Entry 7UXL (X-ray diffraction, 2.86 A resolution); this record covers chains E and R of the 5 polymer chains in the assembly.

Chain E:
Name: RUPA-44 Fab Kappa chain
From: Homo sapiens
Notes: antibody fragment or engineered binder
Sequence (214 residues; each row starts with the number of its first residue):
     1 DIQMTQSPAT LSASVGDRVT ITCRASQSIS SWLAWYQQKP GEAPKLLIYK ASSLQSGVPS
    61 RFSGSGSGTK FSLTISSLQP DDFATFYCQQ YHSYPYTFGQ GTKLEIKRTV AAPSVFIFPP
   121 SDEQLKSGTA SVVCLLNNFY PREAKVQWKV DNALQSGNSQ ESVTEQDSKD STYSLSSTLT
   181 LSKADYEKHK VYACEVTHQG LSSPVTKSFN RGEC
Not modelled in the structure: 213-214
Disulfide bonds: Cys23-Cys88, Cys134-Cys194

Chain R:
Name: Gametocyte surface protein P45/48
From: Plasmodium falciparum
UniProt: Q8I6T1 (P4548_PLAF7); numbering as in UniProt (aligned over 291-428)
Sequence (147 residues; row label = number of the first residue in the row):
   291 EKKVIHGCNF SSNVSSKYTF TDSLDISLVD DSAHISCNVH LSEPKYNHLV GLNCPGDIIP
   351 DCFFQVYQPE SEELEPSNIV YLDSQINIGD IEYYEDAEGD DKIKLFLIVG SVPKTTSFTC
   411 ICKKDKKSAY MTVTIDSAGT KHHHHHH
Not modelled in the structure: 291, 430-437
Construct notes: engineered mutation Tyr308 (His in Q8I6T1), Leu397 (Gly in Q8I6T1), Val402 (Ile in Q8I6T1); expression tag (429-437)
Curated features (UniProtKB/Swiss-Prot):
  - lipidation: Asp426 (GPI-anchor amidated aspartate)
  - glycosylation (N-linked (GlcNAc...) asparagine): Asn299, Asn303
Disulfide bonds: Cys298-Cys327, Cys344-Cys412, Cys352-Cys410
What the authors report for this chain:
  - mutagenesis - K416N: unchanged binding to RUPA-47
  - mutagenesis - L314I (Kd <20 nM), D320H (Kd <20 nM), S322N (Kd <20 nM), K416N (Kd <20 nM): unchanged binding to RUPA-44 Fab Heavy chain
  - mutagenesis - L314I, D320H, S322N, K416N: unchanged binding to RUPA-117

Interface between chain E and chain R:
Contacting residue pairs (9):
  Ser28(E) - Glu362(R)
  Ser30(E) - Glu362(R)
  Ser30(E) - Glu363(R)  hydrogen bond (side chain-backbone)
  Ser31(E) - Glu363(R)
  Ser31(E) - Leu364(R)
  Trp32(E) - His324(R)
  Tyr49(E) - Asp321(R)
  Tyr49(E) - Ser322(R)
  Lys50(E) - Ala323(R)
Interface residues without a listed pair, chain E (8 interface residues in all): Leu46, Gln55
The authors on this interface:
  - epitope / paratope residues, chain E: Ser30(E), Ser31(E)

Overview:
8 residues of chain E and 7 residues of chain R are in contact; the contacts include 1 hydrogen bond. Its one
hydrogen-bonded contact is Ser30(E)-Glu363(R). The paper reports that L314I, D320H and S322N of chain R, among
others, leave binding to RUPA-44 Fab Heavy chain unchanged; epitope/paratope residues Ser30(E) and Ser31(E).
Here chain E is RUPA-44 Fab Kappa chain (Homo sapiens) and chain R is Gametocyte surface protein P45/48
(Plasmodium falciparum). Entry 7UXL (Crystal structure of malaria transmission-blocking antigen Pfs48/45-6C
variant in complex with human antibodies RUPA-44 and RUPA-29) was determined by X-ray diffraction.
